7LV9 - chains A and G of the 8 polymer chains in the assembly; structure by electron microscopy, 4.50 A resolution (low resolution: residue-level contacts below are approximate; hydrogen-bond / salt-bridge calls are withheld).

# Chain A
Molecule: Histone doublet Delta-Gamma (Gamma)
Source organism: Marseillevirus marseillevirus
UniProtKB: D2XB48 (D2XB48_GBMV); residues 113-216 here correspond to UniProt positions 129-232 (UniProt number = residue number + 16)
Sequence (106 residues; each row starts with the number of its first residue):
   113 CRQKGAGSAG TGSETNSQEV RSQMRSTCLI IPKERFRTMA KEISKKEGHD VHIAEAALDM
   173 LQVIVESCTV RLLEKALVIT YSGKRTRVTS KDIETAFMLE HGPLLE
Disordered / not traced: 215-218
Differences from the reference sequence: expression tag (217-218)

# Chain G
Molecule: 95-nt DNA strand
Sequence (95 nucleotides; each row starts with the number of its first residue; numbers below 1 keep their minus sign (DG-34 is residue -34)):
   -34 GACAGCTCTA GCACCGCTTA AACGCACGTA CGGATTCTCC CCCGCGTTTT AACCGCCAAG
    26 GGGATTACTC CCTAGTCTCC AGGCACGTGT CAGAT

# How chain A and chain G interact
Residue-residue contacts (17; chain A residue first):
  Arg114(A) - DA17(G)
  Arg114(A) - DC18(G)
  Gln115(A) - DC18(G)
  Gln115(A) - DC19(G)
  Lys116(A) - DC19(G)
  Lys116(A) - DG20(G)
  Thr127(A) - DG9(G)
  Thr127(A) - DC10(G)
  Asn128(A) - DG9(G)
  Pro144(A) - DA17(G)
  Pro144(A) - DC18(G)
  Lys145(A) - DC18(G)
  Glu146(A) - DA17(G)
  Glu146(A) - DC18(G)
  Arg147(A) - DA17(G)
  Lys196(A) - DG-2(G)
  Arg199(A) - DC7(G)
Other interface residues (no listed pair), chain A (12 interface residues in all): Ser125
Other interface residues (no listed pair), chain G (10 interface residues in all): DC8, DA16

# Summary
12 residues of chain A face 10 of chain G across their interface.
Here chain A is Histone doublet Delta-Gamma (Gamma) (Marseillevirus marseillevirus) and chain G is a 95-nt DNA
strand. Entry 7LV9 (Marseillevirus heterotrimeric (hexameric) nucleosome) was determined by electron
microscopy, deposited together with 7LV8.
